4X7G - chain A; structure by X-ray diffraction, 1.22 A resolution.

[Chain A]
Protein: Precorrin-6A reductase
Organism: Rhodobacter capsulatus (strain ATCC BAA-309 / NBRC 16581 / SB1003)
Notes: EC 1.3.1.54
Reference sequence: O68098 (COBK_RHOCB); residue numbers follow UniProt; this construct covers 2-51, 53-251
Chain sequence (251 residues; each row starts with the number of its first residue; note: 1 number in that range is skipped by the numbering (no residue carries it; nothing is unmodelled there)):
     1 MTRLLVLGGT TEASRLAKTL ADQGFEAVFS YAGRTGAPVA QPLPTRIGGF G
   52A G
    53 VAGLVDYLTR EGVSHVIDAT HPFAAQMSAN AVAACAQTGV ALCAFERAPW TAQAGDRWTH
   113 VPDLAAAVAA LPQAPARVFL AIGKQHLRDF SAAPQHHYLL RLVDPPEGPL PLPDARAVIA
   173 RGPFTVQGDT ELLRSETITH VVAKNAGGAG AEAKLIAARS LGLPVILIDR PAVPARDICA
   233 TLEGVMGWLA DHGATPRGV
Sequence notes: initiating methionine (1)
Modified residues: Mse-1 (selenomethionine); Mse-79 (selenomethionine; parent Met); Mse-238 (selenomethionine; parent Met)
Cystine bridges: Cys-95/Cys-231
Ligand contacts:
  - 3Y8 (3-[(1R,2S,3S,7S,11S,16S,17R,18R,19R)-2,7,12,18-tetrakis(2-hydroxy-2-oxoethyl)-3,13-bis(3-hydroxy-3-oxopropyl)-1,2,5,7,11,17-hexamethyl-17-(3-oxidanyl-3-oxidanylidene-prop-1-enyl)-3,6,8,10,15,16,18,19,21,24-decahydrocorrin-8-yl]propanoic acid): Gly-8, Gly-9, Thr-10, Thr-11, Glu-12, Ser-14, Tyr-31, Ala-32, Gly-33, Arg-34, Thr-35, Ala-37, Pro-38, Val-39, Gln-41, His-73, Phe-131, Ala-133, Ile-134, Gly-135, Lys-136, Gln-137, His-138, Arg-153, Leu-154, Val-155, Asp-156, Arg-173, Gly-174, Pro-175, Phe-176, Lys-196, Ala-198, Gly-202, Ala-203, Lys-206
  - NADP (NAP; NADP nicotinamide-adenine-dinucleotide phosphate): Leu-7, Gly-8, Gly-9, Ser-30, Tyr-31, Ala-32, Arg-34, Arg-46, Gly-48, Gly-49, Phe-50, Gly-51, Gly-52A, Thr-72, His-73, Phe-75, Ala-76, Ala-77, Gln-78, Mse-79, Asn-82, Gln-137, Lys-196
What the authors report for this chain:
  - binding site for NADP: Arg-34, Phe-50, Gly-51, Gly-52A, His-73, Mse-79, Asn-82
  - conformationally variable residues (order/disorder transition): Gly-33 to Ala-40
  - binding site for 3Y8: Thr-11, Ser-14, Ala-32, Gly-33, Arg-34, Thr-35, Ala-133, Lys-136, Gln-137, Arg-153, Arg-173, Asp-181, Lys-196, Lys-206

[Summary]
Bound to chain A: NADP and compound 3Y8. From the paper: a binding site for 3Y8 at Thr-11, Ser-14 and Ala-32
among others; a binding site for NADP at Arg-34, Phe-50 and Gly-51 among others.
Chain A is Precorrin-6A reductase (Rhodobacter capsulatus (strain ATCC BAA-309 / NBRC 16581 / SB1003)); the
structure, CobK precorrin-6A reductase, was determined by X-ray diffraction together with 5C4R from the same
study.
